Entry 7XRN (X-ray diffraction, 2.07 A resolution); this record covers chains A and D of the 4 polymer chains in the assembly.

[Chain A]
Molecule: Ethanolamine ammonia-lyase large subunit
Source organism: Escherichia coli
Notes: EC 4.3.1.7
Reference sequence: P0AEJ6 (EUTB_ECOLI); residues 1-453 here = UniProt positions 1-453
Sequence (453 residues; each row starts with the number of its first residue):
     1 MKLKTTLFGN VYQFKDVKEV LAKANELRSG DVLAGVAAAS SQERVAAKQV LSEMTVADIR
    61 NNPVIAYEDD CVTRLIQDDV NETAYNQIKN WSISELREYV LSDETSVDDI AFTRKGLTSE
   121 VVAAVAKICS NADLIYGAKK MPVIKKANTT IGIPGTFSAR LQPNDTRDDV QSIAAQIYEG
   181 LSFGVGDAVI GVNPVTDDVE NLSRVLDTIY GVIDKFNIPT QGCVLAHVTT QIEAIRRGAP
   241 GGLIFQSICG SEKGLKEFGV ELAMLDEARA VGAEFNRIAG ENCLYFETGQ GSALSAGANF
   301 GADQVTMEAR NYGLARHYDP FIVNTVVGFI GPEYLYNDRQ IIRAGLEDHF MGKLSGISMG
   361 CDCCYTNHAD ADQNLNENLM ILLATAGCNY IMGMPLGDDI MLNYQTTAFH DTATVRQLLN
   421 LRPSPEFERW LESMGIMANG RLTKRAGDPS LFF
Ligand contacts:
  - cobalamin (B12): Asn193, Pro194, Val195, Thr196, Asp197, Leu225, Ala226, His227, Phe245, Gln246, Ser247, Glu257, Phe258, Ser295, Phe329, Ile330, Tyr334, Met401, Leu402, Asn403
  - FWK ((2R,3R,4S,5R)-2-(6-aminopurin-9-yl)-5-ethyl-oxolane-3,4-diol): Asn193, Leu225, Phe245, Ser247, Ile248, Phe258, Glu287, Thr288, Gly289, Ser292, Val326, Phe329, Ile330, Leu402
Swiss-Prot annotation at these positions:
  - binding site (substrate): Arg160 to Gln162, Asn193, Glu287, Asp362
  - binding site (adenosylcob(III)alamin): Pro194, Gln246, Ser295, Met401

[Chain D]
Molecule: Ethanolamine ammonia-lyase small subunit
Source organism: Escherichia coli
Notes: EC 4.3.1.7
Reference sequence: P19636 (EUTC_ECOLI); residues 44-295 here = UniProt positions 44-295
Sequence (263 residues; row label = number of the first residue in the row):
    33 MDQSSHHHHH HALDLGSAEA KAWIGVENPH RADVLTELRR STVARVCTGR AGPRPRTQAL
    93 LRFLADHSRS KDTVLKEVPE EWVKAQGLLE VRSEISDKNL YLTRPDMGRR LCAEAVEALK
   153 AQCVANPDVQ VVISDGLSTD AITVNYEEIL PPLMAGLKQA GLKVGTPFFV RYGRVKIEDQ
   213 IGEILGAKVV ILLVGERPGL GQSESLSCYA VYSPRMATTV EADRTCISNI HQGGTPPVEA
   273 AAVIVDLAKR MLEQKASGIN MTR
Disordered / not traced: 33-43
Sequence notes: initiating methionine (33); expression tag (34-43)
Ligand contacts: cobalamin (B12): Tyr133, Arg141, Gly168, Leu169, Arg206, Val207, Lys208, Gly227, Glu228, Arg229, Ser239, Tyr241, Glu253, Ala254, Arg256, Cys258, Ser260, Asn261
Swiss-Prot annotation at these positions:
  - binding site (adenosylcob(III)alamin): Val207, Glu228, Cys258

[Chain A / chain D interface]
Pairs across the interface (44; chain A residue first):
  Lys2(A) with Ala44(D)
  Thr5(A) with Leu45(D)
  Thr6(A) with Leu45(D); Asp46(D)
  Leu7(A) with Asp46(D); Ala97(D), hydrophobic
  Phe8(A) with Asp46(D), hydrogen bond (backbone-side chain); Gly48(D); Ala97(D); Asp98(D); Arg101(D)
  Gly9(A) with Asp46(D), hydrogen bond (backbone-side chain)
  Ser41(A) with Ser100(D)
  Gln42(A) with Ser100(D), hydrogen bond (side chain-backbone); Asp104(D), hydrogen bond
  Val45(A) with Leu93(D); Leu96(D); Ala97(D), hydrophobic
  Lys48(A) with Leu93(D)
  Gln49(A) with Leu45(D), hydrogen bond (side chain-backbone); Leu47(D); Leu93(D)
  Ser52(A) with Leu93(D)
  Ser94(A) with Thr89(D), hydrogen bond (backbone-side chain)
  Arg97(A) with Pro87(D), hydrogen bond (side chain-backbone); Arg88(D); Thr89(D), hydrogen bond; Leu92(D)
  Glu98(A) with Ala83(D); Arg88(D), salt bridge; Thr89(D), hydrogen bond (side chain-backbone)
  Leu101(A) with Ala83(D); Gly84(D); Pro85(D); Arg86(D)
  Ser102(A) with Gly84(D)
  Asp103(A) with Gly84(D); Pro85(D)
  Ile128(A) with Leu92(D)
  Ser130(A) with Arg86(D), hydrogen bond
  Ala132(A) with Arg86(D)
  Asp133(A) with Arg86(D), salt bridge; Leu92(D)
  Tyr136(A) with Pro85(D)

[Summary]
The interface between chain A and chain D involves 23 residues on one side and 20 on the other; the contacts
include 10 hydrogen bonds and 2 salt bridges. Among the polar pairs are Glu98(A)-Arg88(D), Asp133(A)-Arg86(D)
and Phe8(A)-Asp46(D).
Here chain A is Ethanolamine ammonia-lyase large subunit and chain D is Ethanolamine ammonia-lyase small
subunit, both from Escherichia coli. Entry 7XRN (Ethanolamine ammonia-lyase complexed with AdoMeCbl in the
presence of substrate) was determined by X-ray diffraction together with 7XRK, 7XRL and 7XRM from the same
study.
